Entry 6STF (X-ray diffraction, 2.40 A resolution); this record covers chain A.

# Chain A
Name: Ras-related protein Rab-8A
Organism: Homo sapiens
UniProt: P61006 (RAB8A_HUMAN); residue numbers follow UniProt; this construct covers 6-176
Sequence (178 residues; numbered 5 to 182; the number before each row is that of its first residue):
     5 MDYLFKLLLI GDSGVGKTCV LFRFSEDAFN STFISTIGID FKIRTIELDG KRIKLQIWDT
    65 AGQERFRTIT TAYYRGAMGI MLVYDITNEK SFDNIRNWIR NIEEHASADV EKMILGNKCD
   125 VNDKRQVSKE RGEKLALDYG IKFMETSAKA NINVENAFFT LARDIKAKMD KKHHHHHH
Unresolved in the structure: 179-182
Construct notes: initiating methionine (5); expression tag (177-182)
Modified / non-standard residues: Ser111 (phosphoserine; SEP)
Ion coordination: Mg2+: Thr22 (together with GDP)
Small-molecule neighbours: GDP (guanosine-5'-diphosphate): Asp16, Ser17, Gly18, Val19, Gly20, Lys21, Thr22, Cys23, Phe33, Asn34, Asn121, Lys122, Asp124, Val125, Ser151, Ala152, Lys153
UniProt features mapped onto this chain:
  - motif: Asp31 to Phe45 (Switch 1), Asp63 to Gly80 (Switch 2)
  - binding site (GTP): Ser17, Gly18, Val19, Gly20, Lys21, Thr22, Cys23, Ser35, Ser39, Thr40, Gly66, Asn121, Lys122, Asp124, Ala152, Lys153
  - binding site (Mg(2+)): Thr22, Thr40, Asp63
  - modified residue: Thr72 (Phosphothreonine)
  - mutagenesis: Thr22 (T22N: Loss of interaction with MICAL1. Loss of GRAF1/ARHGAP26 and GRAF2/ARHGAP10 tubular localization. Loss of E-cadherin and MMP14 export. Stimulates interaction with RPGR), Gln67 (Q67L: Probable constitutively active mutant locked in the active GTP-bound form. Stimulates interaction with MICALL1. Increased WDR44-positive tubulation ...), Thr72 (T72A: Loss of phosphorylation. No effect on the binding of GDP or GTP. Localizes primarily to the Golgi complex but does not affect membrane localization ...)
What the authors report for this chain:
  - post-translational modification sites: Thr72, Ser111
  - contacts within the chain: Arg79-Ser111

# In short
Ligands of chain A: GDP. UniProt lists 16 GTP-binding residues, 3 Mg2+-binding residues and 3 mutagenesis
sites. From the paper: modification sites Thr72 and Ser111; contacts within the chain involving Arg79 and
Ser111.
Chain A is Ras-related protein Rab-8A (Homo sapiens); the structure, Human Rab8a phosphorylated at Ser111 in
complex with GDP, was determined by X-ray diffraction together with 6STG from the same study.
